2B3D - chains A and B; structure by X-ray diffraction, 2.10 A resolution.

[Chain A (and B)]
Name: Modulator of drug activity B
From: Escherichia coli
Notes: chain B of this document is another copy of the same molecule, construct and numbering; everything in this record applies to it too
Reference sequence: P0AEY5 (MDAB_ECOLI); residues 13-204 here correspond to UniProt positions 2-193 (UniProt number = residue number - 11)
Amino-acid sequence (204 residues; row label = number of the first residue in the row):
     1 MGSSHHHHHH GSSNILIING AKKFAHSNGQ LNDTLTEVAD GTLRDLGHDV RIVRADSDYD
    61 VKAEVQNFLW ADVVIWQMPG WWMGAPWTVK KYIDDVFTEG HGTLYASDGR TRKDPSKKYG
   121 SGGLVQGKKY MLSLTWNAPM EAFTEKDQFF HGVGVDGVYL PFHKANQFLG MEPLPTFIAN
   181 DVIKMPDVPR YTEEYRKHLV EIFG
Disordered / not traced: 1-11 (chain B: 1-11, 112-113)
Sequence notes: cloning artifact (1-4, 11-12); expression tag (5-10)
Residues lining bound ligands:
  - FAD (flavin-adenine dinucleotide), molecule 1: Phe24, Ala25, His26, Ser27, Asn28, Gly29, Gln30, Leu31, Asn32, Thr34, Pro79, Gly80, Trp81, Trp82, Met83, Thr135, Trp136, Asn137, Ala138, Val182, Ile183, Pro186, Val188
  - FAD, molecule 2: Asp94, Thr98, Tyr119
Swiss-Prot annotation at these positions:
  - binding site (FAD): Ser27 to Thr34, Gly80 to Met83, Tyr119, Thr135 to Ala138

[How chain A and chain B interact]
Residue-residue contacts (84; chain A residue first):
  Phe24(A) with Asp94(B); Thr98(B)
  Ala25(A) with Thr98(B)
  Trp81(A) with Lys90(B), hydrogen bond (backbone-side chain); Asp94(B)
  Trp82(A) with Lys90(B); Ile93(B), hydrophobic; Asp94(B); Phe97(B), hydrophobic; Thr98(B), hydrogen bond; Tyr105(B), hydrophobic; Phe168(B), hydrophobic; Leu169(B), hydrophobic
  Met83(A) with Tyr119(B); Pro161(B); Lys164(B); Ala165(B); Phe168(B), hydrophobic
  Ala85(A) with Lys90(B), hydrogen bond (backbone-side chain)
  Pro86(A) with Asp94(B)
  Trp87(A) with Trp87(B), hydrophobic; Lys90(B); Lys91(B); Asp94(B), hydrogen bond (backbone-side chain)
  Lys90(A) with Trp81(B), hydrogen bond (side chain-backbone); Ala85(B), hydrogen bond (side chain-backbone); Trp87(B)
  Lys91(A) with Trp87(B)
  Ile93(A) with Trp82(B), hydrophobic
  Asp94(A) with Phe24(B); Trp81(B); Trp82(B); Pro86(B); Trp87(B), hydrogen bond (side chain-backbone)
  Phe97(A) with Trp82(B), hydrophobic
  Thr98(A) with Phe24(B); Ala25(B); Trp82(B), hydrogen bond
  Tyr105(A) with Trp82(B), hydrophobic
  Asp108(A) with Asn137(B); Lys184(B)
  Arg110(A) with Asn137(B), hydrogen bond (side chain-backbone); Pro139(B); Asp181(B), salt bridge; Lys184(B)
  Lys118(A) with Gln148(B)
  Tyr119(A) with Met83(B); Ala138(B), hydrophobic; Ala142(B), hydrophobic; Phe149(B)
  Gly120(A) with Phe149(B)
  Asn137(A) with Asp108(B); Arg110(B), hydrogen bond (backbone-side chain); Tyr119(B)
  Ala138(A) with Tyr119(B), hydrophobic
  Pro139(A) with Arg110(B)
  Ala142(A) with Tyr119(B), hydrophobic
  Gln148(A) with Lys118(B)
  Phe149(A) with Tyr119(B); Gly120(B); Lys164(B), hydrogen bond (backbone-side chain); Phe168(B)
  Phe150(A) with Leu160(B), hydrophobic; Lys164(B)
  His151(A) with Lys164(B), hydrogen bond
  Val158(A) with Leu160(B), hydrophobic; Pro161(B)
  Leu160(A) with Phe150(B), hydrophobic
  Pro161(A) with Met83(B); Val158(B); Pro161(B), hydrophobic
  Lys164(A) with Met83(B); Phe149(B), hydrogen bond (side chain-backbone); Phe150(B); His151(B), hydrogen bond
  Ala165(A) with Trp82(B); Met83(B)
  Phe168(A) with Trp82(B), hydrophobic; Met83(B), hydrophobic; Phe149(B)
  Leu169(A) with Trp82(B), hydrophobic
  Asp181(A) with Arg110(B), salt bridge
  Lys184(A) with Asp108(B); Arg110(B)
Other interface residues (no listed pair), chain A (43 interface residues in all): His26, Gly84, Asp95, Trp136, Glu141, Gln167
Other interface residues (no listed pair), chain B (44 interface residues in all): Gly84, Asp95, His101, Thr111, Trp136, Glu141, Gln167

[Summary]
Chain A and chain B form an interface of 43 and 44 residues respectively; the contacts include 14 hydrogen
bonds and 2 salt bridges. Among the polar pairs are Arg110(A)-Asp181(B), Trp81(A)-Lys90(B) and
Trp82(A)-Thr98(B). Chain A binds flavin-adenine dinucleotide.
Both chains are Modulator of drug activity B (Escherichia coli). Entry 2B3D (Crystal structure of Modulator of
Drug activity B in complex with flavin adenine dinucleotide) was determined by X-ray diffraction, deposited
together with 2AMJ.
